PDB entry 8OIA | X-ray diffraction, 2.30 A resolution | chains A and C of the 4 polymer chains in the assembly

[Chain A (and C)]
Name: Inosine-uridine preferring nucleoside hydrolase family protein
From: Trichomonas vaginalis
Notes: chain C of this document is another copy of the same molecule, construct and numbering; everything in this record applies to it too
UniProt: A2FTT0 (A2FTT0_TRIV3); numbering as in UniProt (aligned over 1-347)
Sequence (347 residues; each row starts with the number of its first residue):
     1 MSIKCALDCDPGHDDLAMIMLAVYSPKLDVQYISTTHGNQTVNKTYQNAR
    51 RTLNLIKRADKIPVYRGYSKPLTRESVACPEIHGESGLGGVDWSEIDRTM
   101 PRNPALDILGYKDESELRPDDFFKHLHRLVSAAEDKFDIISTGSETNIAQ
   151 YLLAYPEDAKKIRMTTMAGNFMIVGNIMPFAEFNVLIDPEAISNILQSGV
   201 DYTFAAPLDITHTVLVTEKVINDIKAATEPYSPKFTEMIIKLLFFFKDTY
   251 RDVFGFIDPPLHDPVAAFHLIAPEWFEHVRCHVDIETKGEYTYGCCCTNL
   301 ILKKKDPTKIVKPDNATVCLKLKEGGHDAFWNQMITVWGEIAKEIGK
Unresolved in the structure: 1, 79-85, 305-311, 347 (chain C: 1, 347)
Metal / ion sites: Ca2+: D10, D15, T142, D263 (together with alpha-D-ribofuranose)
Small-molecule neighbours: alpha-D-ribofuranose (RIB): D10, D14, D15, N39, T142, M167, N176, E182, F183, N184, H262, D263
What the authors report for this chain:
  - Ca2+ coordination: D10, D15, T142, D263
  - conformationally variable residues (loop rearrangement, order/disorder transition): N39, H83, F245 to I257
  - self-association interface (contacts with another copy of this molecule): Y65 to L72, S115 to K124, G143 to A154, M167 to I177, I187 to N194, D252 to F254, C281 to K309, T298 to P313
  - catalytic residues: H262 (citing earlier work)
  - catalytic residues: H83 (by similarity / conservation)

[How chain A and chain C interact]
Pairs across the interface (33):
  Y68(A) with L153(C); A154(C)
  S69(A) with P156(C)
  K70(A) with L153(C)
  P71(A) with L153(C)
  L72(A) with L72(C); L153(C); N194(C), hydrogen bond (backbone-side chain)
  T73(A) with T73(C); E190(C); N194(C)
  R118(A) with H127(C); Y155(C)
  P119(A) with A154(C)
  D120(A) with D120(C); F123(C)
  F123(A) with D120(C)
  K124(A) with Y111(C), hydrogen bond
  H127(A) with R118(C)
  Q150(A) with Q150(C), hydrogen bond; L153(C)
  L153(A) with Y68(C); K70(C); P71(C); L72(C); Q150(C)
  A154(A) with Y68(C), hydrophobic; P119(C)
  Y155(A) with R118(C)
  E157(A) with R118(C), salt bridge
  E190(A) with T73(C)
  N194(A) with L72(C), hydrogen bond (side chain-backbone); T73(C)
Interface residues without a listed pair, chain A (20 interface residues in all): P156
Interface residues without a listed pair, chain C (20 interface residues in all): S69, D121

[Overview]
The chain A/chain C interface involves 20 residues from each chain, with 4 hydrogen bonds and 1 salt bridge.
Polar pairs include E157(A)-R118(C), L72(A)-N194(C) and K124(A)-Y111(C). Bound to chain A:
alpha-D-ribofuranose. D10(A), D15(A), T142(A) and D263(A) form the Ca2+ site. From the paper: catalytic
residues H262(A) and H83(A); Ca2+ coordination by D10(A), D15(A) and T142(A) among others.
Chain A and chain C are both Inosine-uridine preferring nucleoside hydrolase family protein (Trichomonas
vaginalis); the structure, Trichomonas vaginalis riboside hydrolase in complex with D-ribose, was determined
by X-ray diffraction, deposited together with 8OI7, 8OI9, 8OIB and 8OIC.
